8IT1 - chains A and C of the 16 polymer chains in the assembly; structure by electron microscopy, 3.41 A resolution.

[Chain A]
Name: Piwi domain-containing protein
From: Thermoflavifilum thermophilum
UniProt: A0A1I7NFD7 (A0A1I7NFD7_9BACT); residues 1-507 here = UniProt positions 1-507
Amino-acid sequence (507 residues; numbered 1 to 507; the number before each row is that of its first residue):
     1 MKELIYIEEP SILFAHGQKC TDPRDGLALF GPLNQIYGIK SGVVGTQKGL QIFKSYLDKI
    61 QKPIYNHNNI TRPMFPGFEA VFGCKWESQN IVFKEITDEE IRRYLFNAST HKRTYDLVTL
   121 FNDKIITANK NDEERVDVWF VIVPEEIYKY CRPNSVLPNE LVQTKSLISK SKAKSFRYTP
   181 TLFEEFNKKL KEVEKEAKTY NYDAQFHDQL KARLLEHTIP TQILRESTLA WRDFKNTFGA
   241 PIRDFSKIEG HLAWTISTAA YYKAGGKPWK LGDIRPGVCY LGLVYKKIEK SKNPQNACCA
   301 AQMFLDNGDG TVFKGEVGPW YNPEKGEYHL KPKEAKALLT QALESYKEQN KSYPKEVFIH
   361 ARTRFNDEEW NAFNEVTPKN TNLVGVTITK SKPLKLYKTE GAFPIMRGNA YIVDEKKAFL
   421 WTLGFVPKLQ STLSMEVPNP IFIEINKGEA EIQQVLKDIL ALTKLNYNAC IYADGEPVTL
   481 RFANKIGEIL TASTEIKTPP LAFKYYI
Disordered / not traced: 158-199

[Chain C]
Molecule: 45-nt DNA strand
Sequence (45 nucleotides; row label = number of the first residue in the row):
     1 AAACGACGGC CAGTGCCAAG CAAACTATAC AACCTACTAC CTCAT
Disordered / not traced: 1-21

[Interface between chain A and chain C]
Residue-residue contacts - 13 pairs, chain A then chain C:
  Tyr285(A) - DA39(C)  sugar contact
  Lys286(A) - DC40(C)  phosphate contact
  Lys286(A) - DC41(C)  salt bridge to the phosphate
  Lys287(A) - DC40(C)  sugar contact
  Tyr328(A) - DA39(C)  sugar contact
  Arg362(A) - DT38(C)  phosphate contact
  Arg362(A) - DA39(C)  phosphate contact
  Arg362(A) - DC40(C)  salt bridge to the phosphate
  Thr363(A) - DT38(C)  phosphate contact
  Thr363(A) - DA39(C)  hydrogen bond to the phosphate
  Arg364(A) - DT38(C)  phosphate contact
  Met435(A) - DT45(C)  base contact
  Asn484(A) - DC40(C)  phosphate contact
Also at the interface, not in a pair above, chain A (11 interface residues in all): Thr389, Ser391

[Summary]
Chain A and chain C form an interface of 11 and 5 residues respectively, with 1 hydrogen bond and 2 salt
bridges. Polar pairs include Thr363(A)-DA39(C), Lys286(A)-DC41(C) and Arg362(A)-DC40(C).
Here chain A is Piwi domain-containing protein (Thermoflavifilum thermophilum) and chain C is a 45-nt DNA
strand. Entry 8IT1 (Cryo-EM structure of Crt-SPARTA-gRNA-tDNA tetramer (NADase active form)) was determined by
electron microscopy together with 8ISY, 8ISZ, 8IT0 and 8K9G from the same study.
